6KUT - chains B and R of the 5 polymer chains in the assembly; structure by electron microscopy, 4.10 A resolution (low resolution: residue-level contacts below are approximate; hydrogen-bond / salt-bridge calls are withheld).

# Chain B
Molecule: RNA-directed RNA polymerase catalytic subunit
Source organism: Influenza D virus (D/swine/Oklahoma/1334/2011)
Notes: EC 2.7.7.48
UniProtKB: K9LH03 (K9LH03_9ORTO); residues 1-753 here = UniProt positions 1-753
Chain sequence (753 residues; each row starts with the number of its first residue):
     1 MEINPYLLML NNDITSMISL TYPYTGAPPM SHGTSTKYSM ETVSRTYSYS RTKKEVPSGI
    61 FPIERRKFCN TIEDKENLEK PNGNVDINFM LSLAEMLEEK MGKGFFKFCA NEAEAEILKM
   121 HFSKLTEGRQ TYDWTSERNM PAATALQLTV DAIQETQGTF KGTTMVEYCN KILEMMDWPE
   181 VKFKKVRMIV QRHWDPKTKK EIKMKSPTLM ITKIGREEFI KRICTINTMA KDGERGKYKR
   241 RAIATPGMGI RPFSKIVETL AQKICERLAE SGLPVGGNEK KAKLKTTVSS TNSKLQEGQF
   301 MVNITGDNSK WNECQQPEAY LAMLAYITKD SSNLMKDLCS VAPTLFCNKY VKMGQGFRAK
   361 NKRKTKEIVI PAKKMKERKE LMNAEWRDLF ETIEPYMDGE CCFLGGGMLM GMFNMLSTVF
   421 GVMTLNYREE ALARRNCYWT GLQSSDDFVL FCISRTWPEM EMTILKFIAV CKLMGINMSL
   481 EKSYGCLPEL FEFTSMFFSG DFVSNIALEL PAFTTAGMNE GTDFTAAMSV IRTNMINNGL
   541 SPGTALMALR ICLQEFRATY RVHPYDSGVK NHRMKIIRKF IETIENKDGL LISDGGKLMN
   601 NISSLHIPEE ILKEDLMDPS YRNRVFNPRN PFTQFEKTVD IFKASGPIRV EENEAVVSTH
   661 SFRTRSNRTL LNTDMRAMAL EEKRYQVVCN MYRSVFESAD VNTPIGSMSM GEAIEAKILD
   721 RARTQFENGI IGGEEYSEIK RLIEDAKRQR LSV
Disordered / not traced: 187-207, 275-278, 431-434, 636-654, 670-677, 753

# Chain R
Molecule: 3'-vRNA
Sequence (14 nucleotides; row label = number of the first residue in the row):
     1 CUCCUGCUUA UGCU
Disordered / not traced: 13-14

# Chain B / chain R interface
Residue-residue contacts (7; chain B residue first):
  Gln554(B) - G12(R)
  Ala558(B) - G12(R)
  Arg561(B) - U11(R)
  His563(B) - G12(R)
  Lys570(B) - U11(R)
  Asn571(B) - U11(R)
  His572(B) - U11(R)
Other interface residues (no listed pair), chain B (9 interface residues in all): Val569, Arg668
Other interface residues (no listed pair), chain R (4 interface residues in all): C7, A10

# Summary
Chain B and chain R form an interface of 9 and 4 residues respectively.
Chain B is RNA-directed RNA polymerase catalytic subunit (Influenza D virus (D/swine/Oklahoma/1334/2011)) and
chain R is 3'-vRNA; the structure, Structure of influenza D virus polymerase bound to vRNA promoter in Mode B
conformation (Class B2), was determined by electron microscopy, deposited together with 6KUJ, 6KUK, 6KUP,
6KUR, 6KUV and 6KV5.
